8IAS - chains A and B of the 4 polymer chains in the assembly; structure by X-ray diffraction, 2.00 A resolution.

Chain A:
Name: Pyruvate kinase
Source organism: Streptococcus pneumoniae R6
UniProt: Q8DQ84 (Q8DQ84_STRR6); residues 1-501 here = UniProt positions 1-501
Sequence (521 residues; numbered -19 to 501; the number before each row is that of its first residue; numbers below 1 keep their minus sign (Met-19 is residue -19)):
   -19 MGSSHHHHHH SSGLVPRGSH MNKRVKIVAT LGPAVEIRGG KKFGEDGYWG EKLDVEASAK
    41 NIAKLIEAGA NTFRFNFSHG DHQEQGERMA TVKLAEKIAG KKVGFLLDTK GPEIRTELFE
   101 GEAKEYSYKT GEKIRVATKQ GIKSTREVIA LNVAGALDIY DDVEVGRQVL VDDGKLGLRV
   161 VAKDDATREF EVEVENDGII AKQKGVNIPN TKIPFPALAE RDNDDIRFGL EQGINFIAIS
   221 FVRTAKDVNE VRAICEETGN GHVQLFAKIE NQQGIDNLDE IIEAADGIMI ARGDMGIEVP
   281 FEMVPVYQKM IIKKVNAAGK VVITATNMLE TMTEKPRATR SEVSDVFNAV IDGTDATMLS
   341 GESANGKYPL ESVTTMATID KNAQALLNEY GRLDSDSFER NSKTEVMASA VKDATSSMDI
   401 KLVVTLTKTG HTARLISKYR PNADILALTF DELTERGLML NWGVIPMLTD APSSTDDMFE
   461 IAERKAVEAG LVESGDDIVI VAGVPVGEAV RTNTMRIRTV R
Disordered / not traced: -19 to 1
Construct notes: initiating methionine (-19); expression tag (-18 to 0)
From the paper describing this entry:
  - catalytic residues: Arg54, Lys248 (proposed by the authors, not directly observed)
  - mutagenesis - A218V (300-fold), K408E/H411N: decreased catalytic activity
  - mutagenesis - T407A: decreased catalytic activity on in the absence of FBP
  - mutagenesis - S382A/T384A: abolished growth

Chain B:
Name: Pyruvate kinase
Source organism: Streptococcus pneumoniae R6
UniProt: Q8DQ84 (Q8DQ84_STRR6); residues 21-521 here correspond to UniProt positions 1-501 (UniProt number = residue number - 20)
Sequence (521 residues; each row starts with the number of its first residue):
     1 MGSSHHHHHH SSGLVPRGSH MNKRVKIVAT LGPAVEIRGG KKFGEDGYWG EKLDVEASAK
    61 NIAKLIEAGA NTFRFNFSHG DHQEQGERMA TVKLAEKIAG KKVGFLLDTK GPEIRTELFE
   121 GEAKEYSYKT GEKIRVATKQ GIKSTREVIA LNVAGALDIY DDVEVGRQVL VDDGKLGLRV
   181 VAKDDATREF EVEVENDGII AKQKGVNIPN TKIPFPALAE RDNDDIRFGL EQGINFIAIS
   241 FVRTAKDVNE VRAICEETGN GHVQLFAKIE NQQGIDNLDE IIEAADGIMI ARGDMGIEVP
   301 FEMVPVYQKM IIKKVNAAGK VVITATNMLE TMTEKPRATR SEVSDVFNAV IDGTDATMLS
   361 GESANGKYPL ESVTTMATID KNAQALLNEY GRLDSDSFER NSKTEVMASA VKDATSSMDI
   421 KLVVTLTKTG HTARLISKYR PNADILALTF DELTERGLML NWGVIPMLTD APSSTDDMFE
   481 IAERKAVEAG LVESGDDIVI VAGVPVGEAV RTNTMRIRTV R
Disordered / not traced: 1-20
Construct notes: initiating methionine (1); expression tag (2-20)

Chain A / chain B interface:
Residue-residue contacts (40):
  Arg380(A) - Ser417(B)  hydrogen bond
  Asn381(A) - Ser417(B)
  Asn381(A) - Met418(B)
  Lys383(A) - Met418(B)
  Lys383(A) - Ile517(B)  hydrogen bond (side chain-backbone)
  Val386(A) - Ala414(B)  hydrophobic
  Val386(A) - Ser417(B)
  Val386(A) - Met418(B)  hydrophobic
  Val386(A) - Ile517(B)  hydrophobic
  Met387(A) - Met515(B)  hydrophobic
  Met387(A) - Ile517(B)  hydrophobic
  Ala390(A) - Ala410(B)  hydrophobic
  Ala394(A) - Val406(B)  hydrophobic
  Ser397(A) - Arg400(B)
  Ser397(A) - Asn401(B)
  Ser397(A) - Val406(B)
  Met398(A) - Asn401(B)
  Met398(A) - Ser402(B)
  Met398(A) - Lys403(B)
  Met398(A) - Val406(B)  hydrophobic
  Ser454(A) - Asp476(B)
  Thr455(A) - Thr475(B)
  Thr455(A) - Asp476(B)  hydrogen bond
  Asp456(A) - Ser474(B)
  Asp456(A) - Thr475(B)  hydrogen bond
  Val484(A) - Arg516(B)  hydrogen bond (backbone-side chain)
  Asn493(A) - Arg516(B)
  Asn493(A) - Ile517(B)  hydrogen bond (backbone-backbone)
  Thr494(A) - Met515(B)
  Thr494(A) - Arg516(B)
  Met495(A) - Thr514(B)
  Met495(A) - Met515(B)  hydrogen bond (backbone-backbone)
  Arg496(A) - Val504(B)  hydrogen bond (side chain-backbone)
  Arg496(A) - Asn513(B)
  Arg496(A) - Thr514(B)
  Ile497(A) - Lys403(B)
  Ile497(A) - Val406(B)  hydrophobic
  Ile497(A) - Met407(B)  hydrophobic
  Ile497(A) - Asn513(B)  hydrogen bond (backbone-backbone)
  Thr499(A) - Lys403(B)
Other interface residues (no listed pair), chain A (22 interface residues in all): Ser382, Asp393, Phe459
Other interface residues (no listed pair), chain B (23 interface residues in all): Asp413, Phe479, Arg511, Arg518
Interface features reported in the paper:
  - residue pairs: Arg400(B)-Ser397(A) (hydrogen bond), Thr475(B)-Asp456(A) (hydrogen bond)

Summary:
The interface between chain A and chain B involves 22 residues on one side and 23 on the other; the contacts
include 9 hydrogen bonds. Polar pairs include Arg380(A)-Ser417(B), Lys383(A)-Ile517(B) and
Thr455(A)-Asp476(B). The paper describes hydrogen bonds between Arg400(B) and Ser397(A) and Thr475(B) and
Asp456(A). The paper reports catalytic residues Arg54(A) and Lys248(A); A218V and K408E/H411N of chain A
reduce catalytic activity; 4 substitutions were tested in all.
Both chains are Pyruvate kinase (Streptococcus pneumoniae R6). Entry 8IAS (Crystal structure of Streptococcus
pneumoniae pyruvate kinase) was determined by X-ray diffraction (same publication as 8IAT, 8IAU, 8IAV, 8IAW
and 8IAX).
